Entry 1HW3 (X-ray diffraction, 2.00 A resolution); this record covers chain A.

[Chain A]
Protein: Thymidylate synthase
Source organism: Homo sapiens
Notes: EC 2.1.1.45
UniProt: P04818 (TYSY_HUMAN); aligned to UniProt positions 1-313 over residues 1-313
Sequence (313 residues; numbered 1 to 313; the number before each row is that of its first residue):
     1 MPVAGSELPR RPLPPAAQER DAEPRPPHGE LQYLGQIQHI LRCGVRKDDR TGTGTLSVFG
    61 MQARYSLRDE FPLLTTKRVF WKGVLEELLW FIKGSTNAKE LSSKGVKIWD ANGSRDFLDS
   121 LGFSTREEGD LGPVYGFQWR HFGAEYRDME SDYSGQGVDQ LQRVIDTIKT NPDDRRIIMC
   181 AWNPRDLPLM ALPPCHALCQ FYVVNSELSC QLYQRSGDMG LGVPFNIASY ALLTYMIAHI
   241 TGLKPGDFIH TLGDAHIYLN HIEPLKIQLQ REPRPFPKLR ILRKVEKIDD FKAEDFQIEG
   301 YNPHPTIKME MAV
Disordered / not traced: 1-25, 107-128, 311-313
Modified / non-standard residues: C43, C180, C195, C199 (s,s-(2-hydroxyethyl)thiocysteine; CME)
Construct notes: modified residue (43, 180, 195, 199)
Curated features (UniProtKB/Swiss-Prot):
  - active site: C195 (Nucleophile)
  - binding site (dUMP): R50, R175, R176, C195, H196, R215 to D218, N226, H256 to Y258
  - binding site ((6R)-5,10-methylene-5,6,7,8-tetrahydrofolate): D218, A312
  - modified residue: S114 (Phosphoserine)
  - cross-link (Glycyl lysine isopeptide (Lys-Gly)): K287 (interchain with G-Cter in SUMO2), K292 (interchain with G-Cter in SUMO2), K308 (interchain with G-Cter in SUMO2)

[Summary]
UniProt lists active-site residue C195, 13 dUMP-binding residues and
(6R)-5,10-methylene-5,6,7,8-tetrahydrofolate-binding residues D218 and A312.
Chain A is Thymidylate synthase (Homo sapiens); the structure, Structure of human thymidylate synthase
suggests advantages of chemotherapy with noncompetitive inhibitors, was determined by X-ray diffraction,
deposited together with 1HW4.
